PDB entry 3MBE | X-ray diffraction, 2.89 A resolution | chains B and C of the 5 polymer chains in the assembly

Chain B:
Molecule: MHC CLASS II H2-IAg7 BETA CHAIN
Source organism: Mus musculus
Reference sequence: Q31135 (Q31135_MOUSE); the construct lacks a stretch of the UniProt sequence and is renumbered around it, so the offset changes along the chain: 1-64 = UniProt 28-91; 68-94 = UniProt 93-119; 95-188 = UniProt 121-214
Amino-acid sequence (201 residues; numbered -5 to 196 plus 1 insertion-coded residue; 2 numbers in that range are skipped by the numbering (no residue carries them; nothing is unmodelled there); the number before each row is that of its first residue; numbers below 1 keep their minus sign (Gly-5 is residue -5)):
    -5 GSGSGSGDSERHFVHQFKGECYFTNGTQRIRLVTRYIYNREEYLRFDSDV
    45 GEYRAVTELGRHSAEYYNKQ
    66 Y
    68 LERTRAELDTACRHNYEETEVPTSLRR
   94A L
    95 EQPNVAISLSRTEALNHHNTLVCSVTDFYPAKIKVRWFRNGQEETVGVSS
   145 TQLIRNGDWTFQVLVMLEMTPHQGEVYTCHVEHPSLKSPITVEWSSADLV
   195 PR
Unresolved in the structure: -5 to 4, 106-111, 190-196
Differences from the reference sequence: expression tag (-5 to 0, 189-196)
Disulfide bonds: Cys15-Cys79, Cys117-Cys173

Chain C:
Molecule: TCR 21.3 alpha chain
Source organism: Mus musculus
Amino-acid sequence (229 residues; each row starts with the number of its first residue; note: 21 numbers in that range are skipped by the numbering (no residue carries them; nothing is unmodelled there); a row labelled like 84A-84C holds insertion residues (84A, then the next letters in order)):
     1 GMPVEQNPPALSLYEGADSGLRCNFSTTM
    37 KSVQWFQQNHRGRLITLFYLA
    64 QGTKENG
    78 RLKSTFN
84A-84C SKE
    85 RYSTLHIKDAQLEDSGTYFCAAEDGG
   112 SGNKLIFGTGTLLSVKPNIQNPEPAVYQLKDPRSQDSTLCLFTDFDSQIN
   162 VPKTMESGTFITDKCVLDMKAMDSKSNGAIAWSNQTSFTCQDIFKETNAT
   212 YPSSDVPCDATLTEKSFETDMNLNFQNLSSADLVPR
Unresolved in the structure: 1, 212-247
Disulfide bonds: Cys23-Cys104, Cys151-Cys201

Interface between chain B and chain C:
Contacting residue pairs (17):
  Glu69(B) with Tyr55(C); Leu56(C); Ala57(C), hydrogen bond (side chain-backbone); Lys67(C), salt bridge
  Arg70(B) with Lys37(C); Tyr55(C); Ala57(C); Glu107(C), salt bridge
  Arg72(B) with Gln64(C)
  Ala73(B) with Ala57(C); Gln64(C)
  Thr77(B) with Thr28(C); Met29(C); Ser84A(C)
  His81(B) with Thr27(C); Thr28(C), hydrogen bond
  Glu85(B) with Arg85(C), salt bridge
Interface residues without a listed pair, chain B (10 interface residues in all): Glu74, Asp76, Arg80
Interface residues without a listed pair, chain C (14 interface residues in all): Ser38, Lys84B

Overview:
10 residues of chain B and 14 residues of chain C are in contact, with 2 hydrogen bonds and 3 salt bridges.
Polar pairs include Glu69(B)-Lys67(C), Arg70(B)-Glu107(C) and Glu85(B)-Arg85(C).
Here chain B is MHC CLASS II H2-IAg7 BETA CHAIN and chain C is TCR 21.3 alpha chain, both from Mus musculus.
Entry 3MBE (TCR 21.30 in complex with MHC class II I-Ag7HEL(11-27)) was determined by X-ray diffraction.
